6OJK - chain A; structure by X-ray diffraction, 1.50 A resolution.

[Chain A]
Name: Periplasmic pectate lyase
Source organism: Yersinia enterocolitica
UniProt: A0A0T9S209 (A0A0T9S209_YEREN); residue numbers follow UniProt; this construct covers 24-572
Chain sequence (572 residues; numbered 1 to 572; the number before each row is that of its first residue):
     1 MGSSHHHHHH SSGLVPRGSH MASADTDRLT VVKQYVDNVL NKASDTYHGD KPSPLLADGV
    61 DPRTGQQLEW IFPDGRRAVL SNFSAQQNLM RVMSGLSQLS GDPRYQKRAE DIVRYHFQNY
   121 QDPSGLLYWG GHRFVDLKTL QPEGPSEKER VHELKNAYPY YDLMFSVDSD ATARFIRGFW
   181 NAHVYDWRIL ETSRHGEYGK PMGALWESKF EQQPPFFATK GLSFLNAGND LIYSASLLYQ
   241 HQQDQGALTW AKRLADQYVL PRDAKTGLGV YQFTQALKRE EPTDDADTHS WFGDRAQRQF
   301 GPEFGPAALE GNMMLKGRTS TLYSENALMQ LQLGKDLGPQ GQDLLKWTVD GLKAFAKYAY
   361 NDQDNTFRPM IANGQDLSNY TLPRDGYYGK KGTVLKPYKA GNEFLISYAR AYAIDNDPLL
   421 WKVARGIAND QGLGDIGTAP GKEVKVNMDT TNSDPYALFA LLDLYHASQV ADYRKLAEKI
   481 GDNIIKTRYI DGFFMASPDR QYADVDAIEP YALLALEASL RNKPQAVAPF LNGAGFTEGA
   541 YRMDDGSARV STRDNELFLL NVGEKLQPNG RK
Not modelled in the structure: 1-26, 569-572
Differences from the reference sequence: initiating methionine (1); expression tag (2-23); engineered mutation W291 (Lys in A0A0T9S209)
Residues lining bound ligands: alpha-D-galactopyranuronic acid (ADA): E149, E153, K155, R194, H195, L222, F224, N226, Y271, T288, H289, S290, W291, R295, R318, Y387, E538, R553

[In short]
Bound to chain A: alpha-D-galactopyranuronic acid.
Chain A is Periplasmic pectate lyase (Yersinia enterocolitica); the structure, Structure of YePL2A K291W in
Complex with Tetragalacturonic Acid, was determined by X-ray diffraction, deposited together with 6OJL.
